1LN2 - chain A; structure by X-ray diffraction, 2.90 A resolution.

[Chain A]
Name: Phosphatidylcholine transfer protein
Source organism: Homo sapiens
UniProt: Q9UKL6 (PPCT_HUMAN); residues 1-214 here = UniProt positions 1-214
Amino-acid sequence (214 residues; each row starts with the number of its first residue):
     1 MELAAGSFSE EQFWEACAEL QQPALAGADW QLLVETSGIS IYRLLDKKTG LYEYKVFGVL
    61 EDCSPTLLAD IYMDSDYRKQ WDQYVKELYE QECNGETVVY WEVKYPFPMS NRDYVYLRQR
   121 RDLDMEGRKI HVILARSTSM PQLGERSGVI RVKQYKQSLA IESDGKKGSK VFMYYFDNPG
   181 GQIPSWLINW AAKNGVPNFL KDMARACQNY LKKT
Not modelled in the structure: 1-7, 211-214
Modified residues: Mse1 (selenomethionine); Mse73, Mse109, Mse125, Mse140, Mse173, Mse203 (selenomethionine; parent Met)
Construct notes: modified residue (1, 73, 109, 125, 140, 173, 203)
Ligand contacts: 1,2-dilinoleoyl-sn-glycero-3-phosphocholine (DLP): L33, V34, I41, Y54, V56, L60, L68, Y72, R78, Y84, W101, V103, K104, Y105, Y114, Y116, Y155, Q157, L159, I161, V171, Mse173, Y175, I183, L187, W190, A191, A192, V196, F199, L200, Mse203
Swiss-Prot annotation at these positions:
  - binding site (a 1,2-diacyl-sn-glycero-3-phosphocholine): Y72, R78, Q157
  - modified residue: Mse1 (N-acetylmethionine), S139 (Phosphoserine)
  - mutagenesis: C63 (C63A: Reduces activity by 20%)

[In short]
Chain A binds 1,2-dilinoleoyl-sn-glycero-3-phosphocholine. From UniProt: 3 residues binding
1,2-diacyl-sn-glycero-3-phosphocholine and one mutagenesis site.
Chain A is Phosphatidylcholine transfer protein (Homo sapiens); the structure, Crystal Structure of Human
Phosphatidylcholine Transfer Protein in Complex with Dilinoleoylphosphatidylcholine (Seleno-Met Protein), was
determined by X-ray diffraction (same publication as 1LN1 and 1LN3).
